PDB entry 3HQL | X-ray diffraction, 1.66 A resolution | chains A and C

== Chain A ==
Protein: Speckle-type POZ protein
From: Homo sapiens
UniProt: O43791 (SPOP_HUMAN); numbering as in UniProt (aligned over 28-166)
Amino-acid sequence (145 residues; each row starts with the number of its first residue):
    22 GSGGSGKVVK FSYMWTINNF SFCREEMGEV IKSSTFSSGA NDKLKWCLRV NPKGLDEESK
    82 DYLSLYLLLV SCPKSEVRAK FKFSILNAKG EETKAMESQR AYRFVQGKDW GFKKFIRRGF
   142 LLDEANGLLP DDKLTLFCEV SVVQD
Not modelled in the structure: 22-27, 60-62, 165-166
Differences from the reference sequence: expression tag (22-27); engineered mutation Gly140 (Asp in O43791)
UniProt features mapped onto this chain:
  - region: Tyr123 to Phe133 (Important for binding substrate proteins)
  - natural variant: Tyr83 (Y83C: In NSDVS2), Arg121 (R121Q: In NSDVS1), Gly132 (G132V: In NSDVS2), Arg138 (R138C: In NSDVS2), Asp144 (D144N: In NSDVS1)
  - mutagenesis: Tyr87 (Y87A: Strongly reduced affinity for substrate proteins), Tyr123 (Y123A: Strongly reduced affinity for substrate proteins), Asp130 (D130A: Strongly reduced affinity for substrate proteins), Trp131 (W131A: Strongly reduced affinity for substrate proteins), Phe133 (F133A: Strongly reduced affinity for substrate proteins)
From the paper describing this entry:
  - mutagenesis - D130A, W131A: decreased binding to Puc

== Chain C ==
Protein: Puckered
Notes: EC 3.1.3.-, 3.1.3.16, 3.1.3.48
UniProt: Q9VHV8 (Q9VHV8_DROME); residues 91-106 here = UniProt positions 91-106
Amino-acid sequence (16 residues; each row starts with the number of its first residue):
    91 ENLACDEVTS TTSSST
Not modelled in the structure: 91-94, 103-106

== Interface between chain A and chain C ==
Residue-residue contacts (22; chain A residue first):
  Arg70(A) - Thr101(C)
  Leu76(A) - Thr101(C)
  Tyr87(A) - Thr99(C)
  Tyr87(A) - Thr101(C)
  Phe102(A) - Val98(C)  hydrophobic
  Met117(A) - Cys95(C)
  Ser119(A) - Val98(C)
  Tyr123(A) - Val98(C)
  Lys129(A) - Ser100(C)  hydrogen bond
  Lys129(A) - Thr102(C)  hydrogen bond (side chain-backbone)
  Asp130(A) - Ser100(C)  hydrogen bond (backbone-side chain)
  Asp130(A) - Thr101(C)  hydrogen bond
  Trp131(A) - Val98(C)  hydrophobic
  Trp131(A) - Thr99(C)
  Trp131(A) - Ser100(C)
  Gly132(A) - Glu97(C)
  Gly132(A) - Val98(C)
  Gly132(A) - Thr99(C)  hydrogen bond (backbone-backbone)
  Phe133(A) - Asp96(C)
  Phe133(A) - Glu97(C)
  Phe133(A) - Val98(C)  hydrophobic
  Lys135(A) - Cys95(C)
Also at the interface, not in a pair above, chain A (14 interface residues in all): Lys134

== Overview ==
14 residues of chain A face 8 of chain C across their interface; the contacts include 5 hydrogen bonds. Among
the polar pairs are Lys129(A)-Ser100(C), Lys129(A)-Thr102(C) and Asp130(A)-Ser100(C). From UniProt: 5
mutagenesis sites on chain A. From the paper: D130A and W131A of chain A reduce binding to Puc.
Chain A is Speckle-type POZ protein (Homo sapiens) and chain C is Puckered; the structure, Structures of
SPOP-Substrate Complexes: Insights into Molecular Architectures of BTB-Cul3 Ubiquitin
Ligases:SPOPMATHx-PucSBC1_pep2, was determined by X-ray diffraction (same publication as 3HQH, 3HQI, 3HQM,
3HSV, 3HU6, 3HVE, 3IVQ and 3IVV).
